PDB entry 9NWF | X-ray diffraction, 2.60 A resolution | chains A and B of the 4 polymer chains in the assembly

[Chain A (and B)]
Molecule: Glucuronate dehydratase
Organism: Bacteroides caccae
Notes: chain B of this document is another copy of the same molecule, construct and numbering; everything in this record applies to it too
Reference sequence: A0A174GN40 (A0A174GN40_9BACE); residues 5-405 here correspond to UniProt positions 23-423 (UniProt number = residue number + 18)
Chain sequence (405 residues; numbered 1 to 405; the number before each row is that of its first residue):
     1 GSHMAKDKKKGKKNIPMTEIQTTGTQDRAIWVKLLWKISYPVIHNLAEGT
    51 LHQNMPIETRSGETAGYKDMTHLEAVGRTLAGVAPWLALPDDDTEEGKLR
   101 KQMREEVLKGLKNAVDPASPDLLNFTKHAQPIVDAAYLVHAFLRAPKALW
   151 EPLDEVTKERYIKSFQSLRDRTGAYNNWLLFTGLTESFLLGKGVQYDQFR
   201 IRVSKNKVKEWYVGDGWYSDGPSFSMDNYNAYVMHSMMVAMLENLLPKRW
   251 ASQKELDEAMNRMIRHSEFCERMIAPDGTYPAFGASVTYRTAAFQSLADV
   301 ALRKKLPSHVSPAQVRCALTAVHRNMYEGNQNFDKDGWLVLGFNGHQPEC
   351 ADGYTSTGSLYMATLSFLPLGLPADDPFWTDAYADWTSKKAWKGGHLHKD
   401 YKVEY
Unresolved in the structure: 1-20 (chain B: 1-18)
Differences from the reference sequence: expression tag (1-4); engineered mutation Ala285 (Arg303 in A0A174GN40)
From the paper describing this entry:
  - mutagenesis - E74A, R78A, N176A, N177A, W178A, F181A, Y229A, R285A, Y289A, Y354A: abolished catalytic activity on chondrosine
  - mutagenesis - E74A, R78A, N176A, N177A, W178A, F181A, Y229A, R285A, Y289A, Y354A: unchanged stability
  - binding site for 2-amino-2-deoxy-beta-D-galactopyranose: Tyr175
  - conformationally variable residues (loop rearrangement): Tyr175
  - self-association interface (contacts with another copy of this molecule): Tyr401
  - catalytic residues: Tyr229, Tyr289
  - binding site for beta-D-glucopyranuronic acid: Tyr289

[How chain A and chain B interact]
Residue-residue contacts (24; chain A residue first):
  Arg169(A) - Gln198(B)  hydrogen bond (backbone-side chain)
  Asp170(A) - Gln198(B)
  Arg171(A) - Gln198(B)
  Gly173(A) - Gln198(B)
  Gly173(A) - Phe199(B)
  Gly173(A) - Arg202(B)
  Leu179(A) - Phe199(B)  hydrophobic
  Asp197(A) - Arg200(B)  salt bridge
  Gln198(A) - Asp170(B)
  Gln198(A) - Arg171(B)
  Gln198(A) - Thr172(B)  hydrogen bond (side chain-backbone)
  Phe199(A) - Thr172(B)
  Phe199(A) - Gly173(B)
  Phe199(A) - Leu179(B)  hydrophobic
  Phe199(A) - Phe199(B)  hydrophobic
  Phe199(A) - Arg200(B)
  Phe199(A) - Val203(B)  hydrophobic
  Arg200(A) - Asp197(B)  salt bridge
  Arg200(A) - Gln198(B)
  Arg200(A) - Phe199(B)
  Arg200(A) - Arg200(B)
  Val203(A) - Phe199(B)  hydrophobic
  Lys207(A) - Glu210(B)  salt bridge
  Glu210(A) - Lys207(B)  salt bridge
Interface residues without a listed pair, chain A (14 interface residues in all): Thr172, Arg202
Interface residues without a listed pair, chain B (15 interface residues in all): Arg169, Ala174

[Overview]
Chain A and chain B form an interface of 14 and 15 residues respectively; the contacts include 2 hydrogen
bonds and 4 salt bridges. Polar contacts include Asp197(A)-Arg200(B), Lys207(A)-Glu210(B) and
Arg169(A)-Gln198(B). From the paper: catalytic residues Tyr229(A) and Tyr289(A); E74A, R78A and N176A of chain
A, among others, abolish catalytic activity on chondrosine; 10 substitutions were tested in all.
Both chains are Glucuronate dehydratase (Bacteroides caccae). Entry 9NWF (Structure of an inactive
beta-D-glucuronate dehydratase mutant in complex with chondrosine) was determined by X-ray diffraction,
deposited together with 9O3Q and 9O4U.
